PDB entry 7ZYG | electron microscopy, 2.68 A resolution | chains A and D of the 6 polymer chains in the assembly

[Chain A]
Molecule: X-ray repair cross-complementing protein 6
From: Homo sapiens
Notes: EC 3.6.4.-, 4.2.99.-
UniProtKB: P12956 (XRCC6_HUMAN); residues 1-609 here = UniProt positions 1-609
Chain sequence (609 residues; numbered 1 to 609; the number before each row is that of its first residue):
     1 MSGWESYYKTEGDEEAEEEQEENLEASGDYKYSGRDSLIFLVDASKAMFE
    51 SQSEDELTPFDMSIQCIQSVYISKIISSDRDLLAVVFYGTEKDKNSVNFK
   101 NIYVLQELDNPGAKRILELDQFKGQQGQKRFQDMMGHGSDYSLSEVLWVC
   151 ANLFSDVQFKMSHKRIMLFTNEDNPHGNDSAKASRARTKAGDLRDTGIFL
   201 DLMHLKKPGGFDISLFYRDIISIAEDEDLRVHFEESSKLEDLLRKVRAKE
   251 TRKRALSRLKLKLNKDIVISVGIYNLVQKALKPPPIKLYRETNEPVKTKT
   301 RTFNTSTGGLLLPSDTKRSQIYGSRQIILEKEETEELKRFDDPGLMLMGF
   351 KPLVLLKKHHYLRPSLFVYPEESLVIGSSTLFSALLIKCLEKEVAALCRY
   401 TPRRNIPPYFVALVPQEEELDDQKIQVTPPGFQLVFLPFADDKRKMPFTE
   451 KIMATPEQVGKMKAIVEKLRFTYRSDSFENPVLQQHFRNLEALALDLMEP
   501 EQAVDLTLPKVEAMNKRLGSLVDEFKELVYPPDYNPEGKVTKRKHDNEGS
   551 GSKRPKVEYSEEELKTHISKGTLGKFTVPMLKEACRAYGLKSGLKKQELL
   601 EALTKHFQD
Not modelled in the structure: 1-33, 539-609
Curated features (UniProtKB/Swiss-Prot):
  - region: Val578 to Glu583 (Interaction with BAX)
  - active site: Lys31 (Schiff-base intermediate with DNA)
  - modified residue: Ser2 (N-acetylserine), Ser6 (Phosphoserine), Ser27 (Phosphoserine), Lys31 (N6-acetyllysine), Ser51 (Phosphoserine), Ser306 (Phosphoserine), Lys317 (N6-acetyllysine), Lys331 (N6-acetyllysine), Lys338 (N6-acetyllysine), Thr455 (Phosphothreonine), Lys461 (N6-acetyllysine), Ser477 (Phosphoserine), Ser520 (Phosphoserine), Lys539 (N6-acetyllysine), Lys542 (N6-acetyllysine), Lys544 (N6-acetyllysine), Ser550 (Phosphoserine), Lys553 (N6-acetyllysine), Lys556 (N6-acetyllysine), Ser560 (Phosphoserine) and 1 more in UniProt
  - cross-link (Glycyl lysine isopeptide (Lys-Gly)): Lys287 (interchain with G-Cter in SUMO2), Lys317 (interchain with G-Cter in SUMO2), Lys556 (interchain with G-Cter in SUMO2)
  - mutagenesis: Lys31 (K31A: Diminishes the ability to form a Schiff base. Abolishes adduct formation; when associated with A-160 and A-164), Lys160 (K160A: Abolishes adduct formation; when associated with A-31 and A-160), Lys164 (K164A: Abolishes adduct formation; when associated with A-31 and A-164), Lys539 (K539Q: Complete loss of suppression of BAX-induced apoptosis; K539R: No effect on suppression of BAX-induced apoptosis), Lys542 (K542Q: Complete loss of suppression of BAX-induced apoptosis; K542R: No effect on suppression of BAX-induced apoptosis), Lys544 (K544R: No effect on suppression of BAX-induced apoptosis), Lys553 (K553Q: Partial loss of suppression of BAX-induced apoptosis; K553R: No effect on suppression of BAX-induced apoptosis), Lys556 (K556R: No effect on suppression of BAX-induced apoptosis), Lys570 (K570R: Loss of methylation; loss of anti-apoptotic activity; no effect on XRCC5 stabilization)
What the authors report for this chain:
  - mutagenesis - H163A, R165E, F471E, R517E: decreased co-localization with Protein PAXX

[Chain D]
Molecule: 15-nt DNA strand
Sequence (15 nucleotides; row label = number of the first residue in the row):
     2 ATCCCTCTAGATATC

[How chain A and chain D interact]
Residue-residue contacts - 8 pairs, chain A then chain D:
  Lys249(A) with DC5(D), salt bridge to the phosphate
  Leu256(A) with DC6(D), sugar contact
  Asn275(A) with DC6(D), phosphate contact
  Gln278(A) with DC6(D), sugar contact; DT7(D), hydrogen bond to the phosphate
  Lys338(A) with DT9(D), salt bridge to the phosphate
  Arg363(A) with DT7(D), sugar contact; DC8(D), salt bridge to the phosphate
Other interface residues (no listed pair), chain A (8 interface residues in all): Arg254, Arg403

[Overview]
The interface between chain A and chain D involves 8 residues on one side and 5 on the other; the contacts
include 1 hydrogen bond and 3 salt bridges. Among the polar pairs are Gln278(A)-DT7(D), Lys249(A)-DC5(D) and
Lys338(A)-DT9(D). The paper reports that H163A, R165E and F471E of chain A, among others, reduce
co-localization with Protein PAXX.
Here chain A is X-ray repair cross-complementing protein 6 (Homo sapiens) and chain D is a 15-nt DNA strand.
Entry 7ZYG (CryoEM structure of Ku heterodimer bound to DNA, PAXX and XLF) was determined by electron
microscopy (same publication as 8ASC, 8BH3, 8BHV, 8BHY and 7ZWA).
